Entry 6DCF (X-ray diffraction, 3.45 A resolution); this record covers chains J and F of the 9 polymer chains in the assembly.

# Chain J
Protein: RNA polymerase-binding protein RbpA
Organism: Mycobacterium smegmatis (strain ATCC 700084 / mc(2)155)
UniProt: A0QZ11 (RBPA_MYCS2); numbering as in UniProt (aligned over 1-114)
Chain sequence (114 residues; numbered 1 to 114; the number before each row is that of its first residue):
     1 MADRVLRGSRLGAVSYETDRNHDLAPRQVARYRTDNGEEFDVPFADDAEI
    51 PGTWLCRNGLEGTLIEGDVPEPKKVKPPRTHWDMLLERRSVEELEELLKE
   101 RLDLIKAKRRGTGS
Unresolved in the structure: 1-24, 110-114

# Chain F
Protein: RNA polymerase sigma factor SigA
Organism: Mycobacterium smegmatis (strain ATCC 700084 / mc(2)155)
UniProt: A0QW02 (A0QW02_MYCS2); residue numbers follow UniProt; this construct covers 1-466
Chain sequence (466 residues; numbered 1 to 466; the number before each row is that of its first residue):
     1 MAATKASPATEEPVKRTATKTPAKKAPAKRAAKSAAAKAGGKAPAKKAPA
    51 KRAAKGTAAKPEDGVTDDLEVTDDLEAEPGEDLDVEDTDLELDDLDSDDD
   101 TAVEDEEEEADAATPAVATAKAADDDIDEPSEKDKASGDFVWDEEESEAL
   151 RQARKDAELTASADSVRAYLKQIGKVALLNAEEEVELAKRIEAGLYATQK
   201 LAELAEKGEKLPVQQRRDMQWICRDGDRAKNHLLEANLRLVVSLAKRYTG
   251 RGMAFLDLIQEGNLGLIRAVEKFDYTKGYKFSTYATWWIRQAITRAMADQ
   301 ARTIRIPVHMVEVINKLGRIQRELLQDLGREPTPEELAKEMDITPEKVLE
   351 IQQYAREPISLDQTIGDEGDSQLGDFIEDSEAVVAVDAVSFTLLQDQLQS
   401 VLETLSEREAGVVRLRFGLTDGQPRTLDEIGQVYGVTRERIRQIESKTMS
   451 KLRHPSRSQVLRDYLD
Unresolved in the structure: 1-163, 365-369, 466

# Chain J / chain F interface
Contacting residue pairs - 38 pairs, chain J then chain F:
  Arg79(J) with Arg268(F); Lys272(F)
  His81(J) with Ile191(F); Leu195(F); Glu271(F), hydrogen bond (side chain-backbone)
  Trp82(J) with Tyr196(F), hydrophobic; Gln199(F)
  Met84(J) with Glu271(F); Lys272(F)
  Leu85(J) with Glu192(F); Leu195(F), hydrophobic
  Glu87(J) with Lys272(F), salt bridge
  Arg88(J) with Glu192(F), salt bridge; Glu271(F), hydrogen bond (side chain-backbone); Lys272(F); Phe273(F)
  Arg89(J) with Glu192(F), salt bridge; Asp274(F), salt bridge; Tyr275(F); Thr276(F)
  Leu94(J) with Tyr196(F), hydrophobic
  Glu95(J) with Tyr196(F), hydrogen bond
  Leu97(J) with Lys189(F); Tyr275(F)
  Leu98(J) with Tyr196(F), hydrophobic; Ala197(F), hydrophobic; Met219(F), hydrophobic
  Arg101(J) with Glu186(F), salt bridge; Lys189(F); Arg190(F); Ala193(F)
  Leu102(J) with Gln215(F); Met219(F), hydrophobic; Ile222(F), hydrophobic
  Ile105(J) with Asp218(F)
  Lys106(J) with Asp218(F)
  Arg109(J) with Gln214(F), hydrogen bond; Asp218(F), salt bridge
Other interface residues (no listed pair), chain J (19 interface residues in all): Val91, Glu100
Other interface residues (no listed pair), chain F (23 interface residues in all): Val270

# In short
Chain J and chain F form an interface of 19 and 23 residues respectively, with 4 hydrogen bonds and 6 salt
bridges. Polar pairs include Glu87(J)-Lys272(F), Arg88(J)-Glu192(F) and Arg89(J)-Glu192(F).
Chain J is RNA polymerase-binding protein RbpA and chain F is RNA polymerase sigma factor SigA, both from
Mycobacterium smegmatis (strain ATCC 700084 / mc(2)155); the structure, Crystal structure of a Mycobacterium
smegmatis transcription initiation complex with Rifampicin-resistant RNA polymerase and bound to ..., was
determined by X-ray diffraction (same publication as 6CCE and 6CCV).
